Entry 1PJ5 (X-ray diffraction, 1.61 A resolution); this record covers chain A.

[Chain A]
Molecule: N, N-dimethylglycine oxidase
From: Arthrobacter globiformis
Notes: EC 1.5.3.10
Reference sequence: Q9AGP8 (Q9AGP8_ARTGO); numbering as in UniProt (aligned over 1-830)
Amino-acid sequence (830 residues; numbered 1 to 830; the number before each row is that of its first residue):
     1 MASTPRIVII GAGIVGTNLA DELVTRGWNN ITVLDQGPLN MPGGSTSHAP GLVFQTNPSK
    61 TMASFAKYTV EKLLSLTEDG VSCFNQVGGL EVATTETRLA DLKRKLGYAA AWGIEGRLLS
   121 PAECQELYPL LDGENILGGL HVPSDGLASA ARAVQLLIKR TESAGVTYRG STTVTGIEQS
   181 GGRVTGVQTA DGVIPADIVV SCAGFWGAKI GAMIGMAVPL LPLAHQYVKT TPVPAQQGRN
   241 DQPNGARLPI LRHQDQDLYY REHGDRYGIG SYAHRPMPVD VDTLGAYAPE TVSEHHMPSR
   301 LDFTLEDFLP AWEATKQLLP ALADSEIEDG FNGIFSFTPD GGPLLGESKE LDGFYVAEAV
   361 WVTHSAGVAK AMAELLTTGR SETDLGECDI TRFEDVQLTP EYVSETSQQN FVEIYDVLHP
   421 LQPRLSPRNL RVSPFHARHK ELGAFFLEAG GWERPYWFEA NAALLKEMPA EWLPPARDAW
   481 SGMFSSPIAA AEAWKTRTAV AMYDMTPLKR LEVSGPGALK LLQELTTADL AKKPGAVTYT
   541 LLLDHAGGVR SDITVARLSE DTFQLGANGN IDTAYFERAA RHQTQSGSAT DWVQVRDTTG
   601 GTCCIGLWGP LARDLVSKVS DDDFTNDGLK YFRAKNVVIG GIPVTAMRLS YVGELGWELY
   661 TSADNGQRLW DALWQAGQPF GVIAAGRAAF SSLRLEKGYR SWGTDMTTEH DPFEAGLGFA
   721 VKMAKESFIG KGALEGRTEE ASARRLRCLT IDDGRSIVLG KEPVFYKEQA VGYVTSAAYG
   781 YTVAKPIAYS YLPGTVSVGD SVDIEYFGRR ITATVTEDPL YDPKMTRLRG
Not modelled in the structure: 1-3
Glycans and other covalent adducts: flavin-adenine dinucleotide (FAD) linked to His48
Ion coordination: Na+: Asp257, Val412
Residues lining bound ligands: FAD (flavin-adenine dinucleotide): Ile10, Gly11, Ala12, Gly13, Ile14, Val15, Gly16, Leu34, Asp35, Gln36, Gly37, Pro42, Gly44, Ser45, Thr46, Ala49, Pro50, Gly51, Leu52, Thr172, Thr173, Val174, Cys202, Ala203, Gly204, Trp206, Ile210, His225, Tyr227, Tyr259, Phe331, Gly333, Ile334, Phe335, Val360, Trp361, Val362, Thr363
UniProt features mapped onto this chain:
  - active site: His225, Tyr259, Asp552 (For 5,10-methylenetetrahydrofolate synthesis activity)
  - binding site (FAD): Ile14, Val15, Asp35, Gln36, Ser45 to His48, Leu52, Val174, Tyr259, Val360 to Thr363
  - binding site ((6S)-5,6,7,8-tetrahydrofolate): Tyr539, Thr554, Gly566, Glu658 to Tyr660
  - site (Important for catalytic activity): His225, Tyr259, Asp552
  - modified residue: His48 (Pros-8alpha-FAD histidine)
  - mutagenesis: His225 (H225Q: Reduces catalytic efficiency 3-fold and substrate affinity 30-fold), Tyr259 (Y259F: Reduces catalytic efficiency 225-fold and substrate affinity 25-fold), Asp552 (D552A: No effect on the activity; D552N: Reduces activity 3-fold)
Reported in the primary citation:
  - binding site for flavin-adenine dinucleotide: His48, Tyr259
  - binding site for acetate ion: Leu52, Phe54, Arg252, Tyr272, Trp361, Thr363, Tyr415
  - conformationally variable residues (side-chain flip): Phe335, Phe337, Trp361
  - contacts within the chain: His225-Ser271 (backbone contact), His225-Tyr259 (hydrogen bond)
  - catalytic residues: His225, Tyr259, Asp552 (proposed by the authors, not directly observed)
  - mutagenesis - H225Q, Y259F: decreased catalytic activity

[Summary]
Covalently linked flavin-adenine dinucleotide: at His48. Asp257 and Val412 form the Na+ site. Curated
annotation (UniProt) lists 3 active-site residues, 15 FAD-binding residues, 6
(6S)-5,6,7,8-tetrahydrofolate-binding residues and 3 mutagenesis sites. The paper reports catalytic residues
His225, Tyr259 and Asp552; H225Q and Y259F reduce catalytic activity.
Chain A is N, N-dimethylglycine oxidase (Arthrobacter globiformis); the structure, Crystal structure of
dimethylglycine oxidase of Arthrobacter globiformis in complex with acetate, was determined by X-ray
diffraction (same publication as 1PJ7).
